PDB entry 4RAX | X-ray diffraction, 1.45 A resolution | chain A

[Chain A]
Name: Piezo-type mechanosensitive ion channel component 1
Organism: Mus musculus
Reference sequence: E2JF22 (PIEZ1_MOUSE); numbering as in UniProt (aligned over 2214-2457)
Amino-acid sequence (252 residues; numbered 2214 to 2465; the number before each row is that of its first residue):
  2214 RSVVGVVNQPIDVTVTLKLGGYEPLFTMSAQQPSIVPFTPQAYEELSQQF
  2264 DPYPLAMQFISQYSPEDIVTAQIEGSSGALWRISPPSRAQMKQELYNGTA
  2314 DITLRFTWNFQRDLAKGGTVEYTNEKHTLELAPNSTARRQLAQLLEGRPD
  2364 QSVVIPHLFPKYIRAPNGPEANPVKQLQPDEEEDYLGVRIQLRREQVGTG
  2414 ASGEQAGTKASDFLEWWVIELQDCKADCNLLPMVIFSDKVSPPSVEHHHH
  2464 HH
Unresolved in the structure: 2214-2217, 2411-2423, 2458-2465
Disulfides: C2437-C2441
Sequence notes: expression tag (2458-2465)

[Overview]
Chain A is Piezo-type mechanosensitive ion channel component 1 (Mus musculus); the structure, A regulatory
domain of an ion channel, was determined by X-ray diffraction, deposited together with 3JAC.
